PDB entry 8EE2 | X-ray diffraction, 2.40 A resolution | chains A and B of the 4 polymer chains in the assembly

== Chain A (and B) ==
Protein: CFTR inhibitory factor
From: Pseudomonas aeruginosa PA14
Notes: chain B of this document is another copy of the same molecule, construct and numbering; everything in this record applies to it too
UniProt: A0A0M3KL26 (A0A0M3KL26_PSEAB); residues 25-325 here correspond to UniProt positions 1-301 (UniProt number = residue number - 24)
Amino-acid sequence (301 residues; numbered 25 to 325; the number before each row is that of its first residue):
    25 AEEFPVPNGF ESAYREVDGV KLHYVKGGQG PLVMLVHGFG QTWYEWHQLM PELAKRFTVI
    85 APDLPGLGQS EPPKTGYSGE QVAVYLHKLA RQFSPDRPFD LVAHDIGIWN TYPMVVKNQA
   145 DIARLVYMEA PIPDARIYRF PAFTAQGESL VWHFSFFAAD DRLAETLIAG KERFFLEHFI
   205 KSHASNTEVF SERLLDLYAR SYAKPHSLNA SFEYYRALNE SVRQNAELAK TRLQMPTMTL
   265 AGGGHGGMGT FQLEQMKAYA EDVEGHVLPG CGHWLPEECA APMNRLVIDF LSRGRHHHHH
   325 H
Disordered / not traced: 318-325
Cystine bridges: Cys295-Cys303

== Chain A / chain B interface ==
Residue-residue contacts - 67 pairs, chain A then chain B:
  Tyr162(A) - Pro165(B)
  Tyr162(A) - Phe167(B)
  Tyr162(A) - Thr168(B)
  Tyr162(A) - Ala169(B)  hydrophobic
  Phe164(A) - Pro165(B)
  Phe164(A) - Ala166(B)  hydrogen bond (backbone-backbone)
  Pro165(A) - Tyr162(B)
  Pro165(A) - Phe164(B)
  Pro165(A) - Ala166(B)
  Ala166(A) - Phe164(B)  hydrogen bond (backbone-backbone)
  Ala166(A) - Pro165(B)
  Ala166(A) - Ala166(B)
  Ala166(A) - Val175(B)
  Ala166(A) - Ser179(B)  hydrogen bond (backbone-side chain)
  Phe167(A) - Ile161(B)  hydrophobic
  Phe167(A) - Tyr162(B)  hydrophobic
  Phe167(A) - Phe178(B)  hydrophobic
  Phe167(A) - Ser179(B)
  Phe167(A) - Ala182(B)  hydrophobic
  Phe167(A) - Leu242(B)  hydrophobic
  Phe167(A) - Asn243(B)
  Thr168(A) - Tyr162(B)
  Thr168(A) - Asn243(B)
  Ala169(A) - Tyr162(B)
  Ala169(A) - Asn243(B)  hydrogen bond (backbone-side chain)
  Gly171(A) - Asn243(B)
  Glu172(A) - Ser179(B)
  Glu172(A) - Ala183(B)
  Ser173(A) - Ser179(B)  hydrogen bond (backbone-side chain)
  Val175(A) - Ala166(B)
  Trp176(A) - Trp176(B)  hydrophobic
  Trp176(A) - Ser179(B)
  Trp176(A) - Phe180(B)  hydrophobic
  Trp176(A) - Leu187(B)  hydrophobic
  Phe178(A) - Phe167(B)  hydrophobic
  Ser179(A) - Ala166(B)  hydrogen bond (side chain-backbone)
  Ser179(A) - Phe167(B)
  Ser179(A) - Glu172(B)
  Ser179(A) - Ser173(B)  hydrogen bond (side chain-backbone)
  Ser179(A) - Trp176(B)
  Phe180(A) - Trp176(B)  hydrophobic
  Ala182(A) - Phe167(B)  hydrophobic
  Ala183(A) - Glu172(B)
  Asp184(A) - His202(B)  salt bridge
  Asp185(A) - Phe198(B)
  Asp185(A) - His202(B)  salt bridge
  Leu187(A) - Trp176(B)  hydrophobic
  Leu187(A) - Phe198(B)  hydrophobic
  Leu187(A) - His202(B)
  Thr190(A) - Lys195(B)
  Thr190(A) - Phe198(B)
  Leu191(A) - Leu191(B)
  Leu191(A) - Lys195(B)
  Lys195(A) - Thr190(B)
  Lys195(A) - Leu191(B)  hydrogen bond (side chain-backbone)
  Phe198(A) - Asp185(B)
  Phe198(A) - Leu187(B)  hydrophobic
  Phe198(A) - Thr190(B)
  Phe199(A) - Leu191(B)  hydrophobic
  His202(A) - Asp185(B)  salt bridge
  His202(A) - Leu187(B)
  Leu242(A) - Phe167(B)  hydrophobic
  Asn243(A) - Phe167(B)
  Asn243(A) - Thr168(B)
  Asn243(A) - Ala169(B)
  Asn243(A) - Gln170(B)
  Asn243(A) - Gly171(B)
Also at the interface, not in a pair above, chain A (31 interface residues in all): Ile161, Gln170, Ile192
Also at the interface, not in a pair above, chain B (33 interface residues in all): Asp184, Arg186, Ile192, Ala193, Phe199

== Overview ==
31 residues of chain A and 33 residues of chain B are in contact, with 8 hydrogen bonds and 3 salt bridges.
Among the polar pairs are Asp184(A)-His202(B), Asp185(A)-His202(B) and Ala166(A)-Ser179(B).
Chain A and chain B are both CFTR inhibitory factor (Pseudomonas aeruginosa PA14); the structure, Crystal
Structure of Nanobody VHH219 Bound to Its Antigen PA14 Cif, was determined by X-ray diffraction.
